PDB entry 5D6Y | X-ray diffraction, 2.29 A resolution | chains A and a

[Chain A]
Molecule: Lysine-specific demethylase 4A
Organism: Homo sapiens
Notes: EC 1.14.11.-
UniProt: O75164 (KDM4A_HUMAN); residues 895-1011 here = UniProt positions 895-1011
Sequence (121 residues; numbered 891 to 1011; the number before each row is that of its first residue):
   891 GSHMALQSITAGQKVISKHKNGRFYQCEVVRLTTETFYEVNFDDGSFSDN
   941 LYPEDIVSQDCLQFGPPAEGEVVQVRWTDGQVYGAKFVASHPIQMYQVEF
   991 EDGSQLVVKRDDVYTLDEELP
Unresolved in the structure: 891-897, 1006-1011
Differences from the reference sequence: expression tag (891-894)
Swiss-Prot annotation at these positions:
  - site (Histone H3K4me3 binding): D945, W967, Y973
Reported in the primary citation:
  - mutagenesis - N931R (Kd 73.9 uM), Y973A (Kd 284.90 uM): decreased binding to H3K23me3
  - mutagenesis - N931D (Kd 0.85 uM): increased binding to H3K23me3
  - mutagenesis - N931D (Kd 12.24 uM): increased binding to H3K14me3
  - mutagenesis - N931D/D939R/D945R, D939A, D945A, D945L, D945S: unchanged binding to H3K23me3
  - mutagenesis - N940A, D945A, D945L, D945S: decreased binding to H3K4me3
  - mutagenesis - D939A: decreased binding to H4K20me3
  - mutagenesis - D939A: unchanged binding to H3K4me3
  - specificity-determining residues: N931 (by similarity / conservation)

[Chain a]
Molecule: peptide H3K23me3 (19-28)
Sequence (10 residues; each row starts with the number of its first residue):
    19 QLATKAARKS
Unresolved in the structure: 28
Modified residues: K23 (N-trimethyllysine; M3L)

[Chain A / chain a interface]
Pairs across the interface - 23 pairs, chain A then chain a:
  N931(A) with R26(a)
  F932(A) with K23(a)
  D934(A) with K23(a)
  G935(A) with R26(a), hydrogen bond (backbone-side chain)
  S936(A) with K23(a); A24(a)
  F937(A) with T22(a); K23(a); A24(a), hydrogen bond (backbone-backbone); A25(a); R26(a)
  S938(A) with A21(a); T22(a), hydrogen bond (side chain-backbone)
  N940(A) with A21(a); T22(a), hydrogen bond (side chain-backbone)
  L941(A) with A21(a), hydrophobic
  Y942(A) with Q19(a)
  W967(A) with A21(a); T22(a); K23(a)
  T968(A) with L20(a); A21(a)
  Y973(A) with K23(a)
From the paper, about this interface:
  - specific contacts: E929(A)-R26(a), N931(A)-R26(a) (hydrogen bond), F932(A)-K23(a) (cation-pi contact), G935(A)-R26(a) (backbone contact), F937(A)-A24(a) (backbone contact), S938(A)-T22(a) (hydrogen bond), N940(A)-T22(a) (hydrogen bond), W967(A)-K23(a) (cation-pi contact), Y973(A)-K23(a) (cation-pi contact)

[In short]
The interface between chain A and chain a involves 13 residues on one side and 8 on the other, with 4 hydrogen
bonds. Among the polar pairs are G935(A)-R26(a), S938(A)-T22(a) and N940(A)-T22(a). The paper describes a
contact between E929(A) and R26(a); hydrogen bonds between N931(A) and R26(a), S938(A) and T22(a) and N940(A)
and T22(a); cation-pi contacts between F932(A) and K23(a), W967(A) and K23(a) and Y973(A) and K23(a). The
paper reports that N940A, D945A and D945L of chain A, among others, reduce binding to H3K4me3; the specificity
determinant N931(A); 9 substitutions were tested in all.
Chain A is Lysine-specific demethylase 4A (Homo sapiens) and chain a is peptide H3K23me3 (19-28); the
structure, Crystal structure of double tudor domain of human lysine demethylase KDM4A complexed with histone
H3K23me3, was determined by X-ray diffraction, deposited together with 4UC4, 5D6W and 5D6X.
